PDB entry 8XXP | electron microscopy, 2.60 A resolution | chains A and G of the 8 polymer chains in the assembly

== Chain A ==
Molecule: DNA-directed RNA polymerase subunit
Organism: African swine fever virus
Notes: EC 2.7.7.6
UniProtKB: A0A3S7XUW7 (A0A3S7XUW7_ASF); numbering as in UniProt (aligned over 1-1441)
Chain sequence (1441 residues; numbered 1 to 1441; the number before each row is that of its first residue):
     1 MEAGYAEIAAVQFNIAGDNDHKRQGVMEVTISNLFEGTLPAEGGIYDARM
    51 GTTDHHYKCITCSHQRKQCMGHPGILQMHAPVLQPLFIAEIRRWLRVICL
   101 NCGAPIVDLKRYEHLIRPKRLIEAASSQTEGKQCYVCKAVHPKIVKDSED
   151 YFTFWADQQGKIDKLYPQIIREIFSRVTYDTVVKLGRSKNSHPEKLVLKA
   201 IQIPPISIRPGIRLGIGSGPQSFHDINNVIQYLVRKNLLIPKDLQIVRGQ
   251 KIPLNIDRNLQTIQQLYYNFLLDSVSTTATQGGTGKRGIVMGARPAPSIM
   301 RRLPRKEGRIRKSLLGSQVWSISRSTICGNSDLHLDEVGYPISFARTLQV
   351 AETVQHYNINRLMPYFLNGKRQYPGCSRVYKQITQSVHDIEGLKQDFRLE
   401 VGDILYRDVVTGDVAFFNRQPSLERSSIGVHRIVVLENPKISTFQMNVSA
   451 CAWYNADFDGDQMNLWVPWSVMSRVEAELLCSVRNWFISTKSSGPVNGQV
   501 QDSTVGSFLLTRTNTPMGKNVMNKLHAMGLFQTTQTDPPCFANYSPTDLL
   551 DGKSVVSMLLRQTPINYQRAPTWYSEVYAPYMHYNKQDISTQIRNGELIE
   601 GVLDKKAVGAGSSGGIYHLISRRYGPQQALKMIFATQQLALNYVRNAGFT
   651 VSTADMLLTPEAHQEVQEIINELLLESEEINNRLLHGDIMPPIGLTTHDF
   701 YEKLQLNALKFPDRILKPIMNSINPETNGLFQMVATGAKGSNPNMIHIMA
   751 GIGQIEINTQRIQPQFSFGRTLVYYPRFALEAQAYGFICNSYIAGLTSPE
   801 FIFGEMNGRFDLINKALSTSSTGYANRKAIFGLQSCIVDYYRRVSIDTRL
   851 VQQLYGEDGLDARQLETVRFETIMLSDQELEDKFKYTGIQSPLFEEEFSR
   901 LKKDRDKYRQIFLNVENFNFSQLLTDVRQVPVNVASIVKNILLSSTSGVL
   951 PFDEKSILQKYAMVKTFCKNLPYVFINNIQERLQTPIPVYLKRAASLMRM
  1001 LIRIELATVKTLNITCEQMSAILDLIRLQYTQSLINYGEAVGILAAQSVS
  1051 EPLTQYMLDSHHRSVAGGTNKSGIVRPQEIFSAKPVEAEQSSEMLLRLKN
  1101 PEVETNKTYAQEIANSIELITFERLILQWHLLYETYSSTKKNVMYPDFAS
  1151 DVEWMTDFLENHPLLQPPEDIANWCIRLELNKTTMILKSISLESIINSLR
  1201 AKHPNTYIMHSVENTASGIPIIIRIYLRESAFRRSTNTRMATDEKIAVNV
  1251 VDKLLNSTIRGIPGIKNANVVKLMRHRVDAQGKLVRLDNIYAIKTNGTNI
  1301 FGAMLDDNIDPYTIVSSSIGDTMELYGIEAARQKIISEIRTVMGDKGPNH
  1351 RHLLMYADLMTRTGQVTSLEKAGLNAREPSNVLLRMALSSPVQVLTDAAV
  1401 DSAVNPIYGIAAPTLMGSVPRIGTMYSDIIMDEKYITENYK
Disordered / not traced: 213-224, 275-294
Bound ions: Zn2+ site 1: Cys59, Cys62, Cys69, His72; Zn2+ site 2: Cys99, Cys102, Cys134, Cys137; Mg2+: Asp457, Asp459, Asp461

== Chain G ==
Molecule: C122R
Organism: African swine fever virus
UniProtKB: A0A0A1DYD1 (A0A0A1DYD1_ASF); residue numbers follow UniProt; this construct covers 1-105
Chain sequence (105 residues; numbered 1 to 105; the number before each row is that of its first residue):
     1 MKICKACSSCMVRTYVDGNIIFRCSCGESVQGDSQNLLVSSKVYHTGEME
    51 DKYKIFIKNAPFDPTNCQIKKDCPNCHLDYLTQICIGSQKIIILVCRCGY
   101 MSNRG
Bound ions: Zn2+ site 1: Cys4, Cys7, Cys24, Cys26; Zn2+ site 2: Cys73, Cys76, Cys96, Cys98

== Chain A / chain G interface ==
Contacting residue pairs (68):
  Leu684(A) with Lys90(G); Ile92(G)
  Leu685(A) with Gln83(G); Arg104(G), hydrogen bond (backbone-side chain)
  His686(A) with Arg104(G)
  Gly687(A) with Arg104(G)
  Thr696(A) with Ser88(G), hydrogen bond (side chain-backbone); Gln89(G), hydrogen bond
  Thr697(A) with Ser88(G); Gln89(G); Lys90(G)
  His698(A) with Ser88(G), hydrogen bond (backbone-backbone); Lys90(G), hydrogen bond
  Tyr701(A) with Lys90(G)
  Phe768(A) with Tyr53(G), hydrophobic; Phe56(G), hydrophobic; Ile86(G), hydrophobic
  Arg770(A) with Thr65(G)
  Pro776(A) with Thr65(G); Cys67(G)
  Arg777(A) with Phe56(G); Asp63(G), salt bridge; Thr65(G), hydrogen bond (backbone-backbone); Asn66(G), hydrogen bond; Cys67(G), hydrogen bond (backbone-backbone)
  Phe778(A) with Phe56(G), hydrophobic; Cys67(G); Gln83(G), hydrogen bond (backbone-side chain); Ile84(G), hydrophobic; Cys85(G)
  Leu780(A) with Gln83(G)
  Glu1123(A) with Tyr44(G), hydrogen bond
  Ile1126(A) with Tyr44(G)
  Leu1127(A) with Val43(G); Tyr44(G), hydrogen bond (backbone-backbone)
  Gln1128(A) with Lys42(G); Val43(G)
  Trp1129(A) with Ser40(G); Ser41(G), hydrogen bond (backbone-side chain); Lys42(G), hydrogen bond (backbone-backbone); Tyr44(G)
  His1130(A) with Leu38(G); Ser40(G); Ser41(G), hydrogen bond
  Leu1131(A) with Leu37(G); Leu38(G); Val39(G), hydrogen bond (backbone-backbone); Ser40(G), hydrogen bond (backbone-backbone)
  Leu1132(A) with Leu37(G); Leu38(G), hydrophobic
  Tyr1133(A) with Tyr15(G), hydrophobic; Asp17(G), hydrogen bond (side chain-backbone); Gly18(G); Leu37(G), hydrogen bond (backbone-backbone); Val39(G), hydrophobic
  Val1143(A) with Leu37(G)
  Tyr1145(A) with Ser34(G); Gln35(G); Leu38(G), hydrophobic
  Pro1146(A) with Ser34(G); Gln35(G)
  Asn1173(A) with Asp17(G), hydrogen bond (side chain-backbone); Gly18(G)
  Trp1174(A) with Val39(G), hydrophobic
  Glu1244(A) with Arg13(G); Tyr15(G); Val39(G)
  Leu1255(A) with Tyr44(G)
Also at the interface, not in a pair above, chain A (33 interface residues in all): Ala779, Glu1134, Met1144
Also at the interface, not in a pair above, chain G (31 interface residues in all): Val16, Asn19

== In short ==
33 residues of chain A face 31 of chain G across their interface; the contacts include 19 hydrogen bonds and 1
salt bridge. Polar contacts include Arg777(A)-Asp63(G), Leu685(A)-Arg104(G) and Thr696(A)-Ser88(G). Cys59(A),
Cys62(A), Cys69(A) and His72(A) form the Zn2+ site 1.
Here chain A is DNA-directed RNA polymerase subunit and chain G is C122R, both from African swine fever virus.
Entry 8XXP (ASFV RNAP core complex) was determined by electron microscopy together with 8Y0E, 8XX4, 8XX5, 8XXT
and 8XY6 from the same study.
